PDB entry 6N57 | electron microscopy, 3.70 A resolution | chains I and L of the 7 polymer chains in the assembly

Chain I:
Name: DNA-directed RNA polymerase subunit beta
Source organism: Escherichia coli
Notes: EC 2.7.7.6
UniProt: P0A8V2 (RPOB_ECOLI); residues 1-1342 here = UniProt positions 1-1342
Sequence (1342 residues; row label = number of the first residue in the row):
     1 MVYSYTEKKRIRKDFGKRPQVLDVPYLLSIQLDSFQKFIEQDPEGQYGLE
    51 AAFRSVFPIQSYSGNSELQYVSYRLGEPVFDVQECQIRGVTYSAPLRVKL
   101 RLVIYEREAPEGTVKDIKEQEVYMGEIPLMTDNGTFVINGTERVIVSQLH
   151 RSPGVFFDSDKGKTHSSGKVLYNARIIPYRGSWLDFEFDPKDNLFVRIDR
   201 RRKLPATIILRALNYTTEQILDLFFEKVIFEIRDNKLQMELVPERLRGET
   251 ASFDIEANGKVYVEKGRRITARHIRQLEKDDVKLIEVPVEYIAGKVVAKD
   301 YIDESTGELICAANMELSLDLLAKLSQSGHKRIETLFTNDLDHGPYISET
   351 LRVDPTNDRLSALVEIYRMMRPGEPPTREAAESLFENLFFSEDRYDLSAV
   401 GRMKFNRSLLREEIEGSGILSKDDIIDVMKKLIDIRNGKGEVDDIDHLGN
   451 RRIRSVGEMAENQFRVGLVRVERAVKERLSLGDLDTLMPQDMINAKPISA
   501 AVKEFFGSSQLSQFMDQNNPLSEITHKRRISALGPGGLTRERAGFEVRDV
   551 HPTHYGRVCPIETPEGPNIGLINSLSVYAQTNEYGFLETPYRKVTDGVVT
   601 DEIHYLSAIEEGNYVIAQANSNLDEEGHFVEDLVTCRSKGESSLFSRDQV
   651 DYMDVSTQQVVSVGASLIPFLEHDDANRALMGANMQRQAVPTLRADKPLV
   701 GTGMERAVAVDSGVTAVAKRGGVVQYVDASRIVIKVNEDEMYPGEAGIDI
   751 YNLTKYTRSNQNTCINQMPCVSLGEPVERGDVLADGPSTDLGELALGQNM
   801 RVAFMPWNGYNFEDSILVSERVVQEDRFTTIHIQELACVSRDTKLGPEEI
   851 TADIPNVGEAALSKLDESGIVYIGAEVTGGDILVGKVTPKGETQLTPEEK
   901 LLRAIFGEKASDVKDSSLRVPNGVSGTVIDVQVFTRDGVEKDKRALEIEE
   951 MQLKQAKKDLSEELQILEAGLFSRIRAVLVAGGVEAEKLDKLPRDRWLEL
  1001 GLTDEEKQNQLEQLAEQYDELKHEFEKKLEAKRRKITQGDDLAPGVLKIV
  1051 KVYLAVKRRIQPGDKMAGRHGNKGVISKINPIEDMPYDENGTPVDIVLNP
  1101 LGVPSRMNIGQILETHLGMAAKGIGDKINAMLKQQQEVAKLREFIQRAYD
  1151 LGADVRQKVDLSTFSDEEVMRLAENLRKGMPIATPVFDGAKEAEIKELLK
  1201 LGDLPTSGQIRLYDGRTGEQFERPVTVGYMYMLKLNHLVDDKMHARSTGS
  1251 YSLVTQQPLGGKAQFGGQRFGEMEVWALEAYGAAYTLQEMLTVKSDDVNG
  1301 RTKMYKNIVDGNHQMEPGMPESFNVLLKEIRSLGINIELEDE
Unresolved in the structure: 1
Residues lining bound ligands: chapso (1N7): Gln725, Glu962, Gln965, Ile966, Ala969, Arg994
Curated features (UniProtKB/Swiss-Prot):
  - modified residue (N6-acetyllysine): Lys1022, Lys1200
  - mutagenesis: Ile561 (I561S: Resistant to antibiotics salinamide A and B), Ile569 (I569S: Resistant to antibiotics salinamide A and B), Ala665 (A665E: Resistant to antibiotics salinamide A and B), Asp675 (D675A/G: Resistant to antibiotics salinamide A and B), Asn677 (N677H/K: Resistant to antibiotics salinamide A and B), Leu680 (L680M: Resistant to antibiotics salinamide A and B), Glu813 (E813K: Disrupts the enzyme's active center)

Chain L:
Name: RNA polymerase sigma factor RpoD
Source organism: Escherichia coli
UniProt: Q0P6L9 (Q0P6L9_ECOLX); residue numbers follow UniProt; this construct covers 1-613
Sequence (616 residues; each row starts with the number of its first residue; numbers below 1 keep their minus sign (Ser-2 is residue -2)):
    -2 SEFMEQNPQSQLKLLVTRGKEQGYLTYAEVNDHLPEDIVDSDQIEDIIQM
    48 INDMGIQVMEEAPDADDLMLAENTADEDAAEAAAQVLSSVESEIGRTTDP
    98 VRMYMREMGTVELLTREGEIDIAKRIEDGINQVQCSVAEYPEAITYLLEQ
   148 YDRVEAEEARLSDLITGFVDPNAEEDLAPTATHVGSELSQEDLDDDEDED
   198 EEDGDDDSADDDNSIDPELAREKFAELRAQYVVTRDTIKAKGRSHATAQE
   248 EILKLSEVFKQFRLVPKQFDYLVNSMRVMMDRVRTQERLIMKLCVEQCKM
   298 PKKNFITLFTGNETSDTWFNAAIAMNKPWSEKLHDVSEEVHRALQKLQQI
   348 EEETGLTIEQVKDINRRMSIGEAKARRAKKEMVEANLRLVISIAKKYTNR
   398 GLQFLDLIQEGNIGLMKAVDKFEYRRGYKFSTYATWWIRQAITRSIADQA
   448 RTIRIPVHMIETINKLNRISRQMLQEMGREPTPEELAERMLMPEDKIRKV
   498 LKIAKEPISMETPIGDDEDSHLGDFIEDTTLELPLDSATTESLRAATHDV
   548 LAGLTAREAKVLRMRFGIDMNTDYTLEEVGKQFDVTRERIRQIEAKALRK
   598 LRHPSRSEVLRSFLDD
Unresolved in the structure: -2 to 6, 167-212, 236-241
Construct notes: expression tag (-2 to 0)
Residues lining bound ligands:
  - chapso (1N7), molecule 1: Ile505, Pro510, Ile511, Leu519
  - chapso (1N7), molecule 2: Ile511, Asp513, Phe522

How chain I and chain L interact:
Residue-residue contacts (65; chain I residue first):
  Val79(I) with Arg476(L)
  Arg97(I) with Gly475(L)
  Val122(I) with Gln472(L)
  Tyr123(I) with Leu471(L); Gly475(L); Arg476(L)
  Glu126(I) with Arg476(L)
  Thr164(I) with Tyr21(L)
  His165(I) with Gln19(L)
  Arg200(I) with Ala25(L); Asn28(L), hydrogen bond (backbone-side chain)
  Arg201(I) with Asn28(L)
  Arg202(I) with Asn28(L); Asp29(L); Glu33(L), salt bridge
  Arg368(I) with Glu33(L), salt bridge
  Pro372(I) with Asp34(L); Val36(L), hydrophobic
  Gln490(I) with Gln472(L)
  Asp491(I) with Arg468(L)
  Asn494(I) with Arg468(L)
  Ala495(I) with Leu471(L), hydrophobic
  Asn856(I) with Asp612(L), hydrogen bond (side chain-backbone); Asp613(L)
  Pro897(I) with Gly564(L)
  Glu898(I) with Leu540(L); Arg541(L); Thr544(L); Ile565(L)
  Glu899(I) with Thr537(L); Leu540(L)
  Lys900(I) with Phe563(L)
  Leu901(I) with Leu548(L), hydrophobic; Leu559(L), hydrophobic; Phe563(L), hydrophobic; Ile565(L), hydrophobic
  Leu902(I) with Leu607(L); Leu611(L), hydrophobic
  Ala904(I) with Phe563(L), hydrophobic
  Ile905(I) with Arg599(L), hydrogen bond (backbone-side chain)
  Phe906(I) with Ser604(L); Leu607(L); Arg608(L); Leu611(L), hydrophobic
  Glu908(I) with Leu611(L)
  Pro1044(I) with Lys502(L)
  Gly1045(I) with Lys499(L)
  Thr1248(I) with Pro531(L)
  Ser1250(I) with Glu524(L), hydrogen bond; Asp525(L)
  Tyr1251(I) with Glu524(L); Asp525(L), hydrogen bond (backbone-backbone)
  Ser1252(I) with Asp525(L)
  Leu1253(I) with Ile523(L); Asp525(L)
  Gln1256(I) with Asp525(L); Leu528(L)
  Leu1259(I) with Asp521(L); Phe522(L), hydrophobic; Ile523(L)
  Arg1269(I) with Glu515(L), salt bridge
  Tyr1305(I) with Pro531(L), hydrophobic; Leu532(L)
  Lys1306(I) with Ser534(L), hydrogen bond; Glu538(L), salt bridge
Other interface residues (no listed pair), chain I (49 interface residues in all): Phe80, Lys163, Arg197, Lys203, Gly373, Glu477, Ile493, Arg936, Val1298, Val1309
Other interface residues (no listed pair), chain L (54 interface residues in all): Ile35, Asp61, Lys393, Pro480, Arg495, Gly520, Ala535, Asp566, Asp570, Leu595, Leu598, Phe610

Overview:
49 residues of chain I face 54 of chain L across their interface, with 6 hydrogen bonds and 4 salt bridges.
Polar pairs include Arg202(I)-Glu33(L), Arg368(I)-Glu33(L) and Arg1269(I)-Glu515(L). Ligands of chain I:
chapso. Chain L binds chapso. UniProt lists 7 mutagenesis sites on chain I.
Chain I is DNA-directed RNA polymerase subunit beta and chain L is RNA polymerase sigma factor RpoD, both from
Escherichia coli; the structure, Cryo-EM structure of Escherichia coli RNAP polymerase bound with TraR in
conformation I, was determined by electron microscopy (same publication as 6N58, 6OUL and 6P1K).
